3KLN - chain A; structure by X-ray diffraction, 3.08 A resolution.

Chain A:
Molecule: Transcriptional regulator, LuxR family
From: Vibrio cholerae
UniProt: Q9KKZ8 (Q9KKZ8_VIBCH); numbering as in UniProt (aligned over 1-224)
Chain sequence (225 residues; each row starts with the number of its first residue; numbering starts at 0):
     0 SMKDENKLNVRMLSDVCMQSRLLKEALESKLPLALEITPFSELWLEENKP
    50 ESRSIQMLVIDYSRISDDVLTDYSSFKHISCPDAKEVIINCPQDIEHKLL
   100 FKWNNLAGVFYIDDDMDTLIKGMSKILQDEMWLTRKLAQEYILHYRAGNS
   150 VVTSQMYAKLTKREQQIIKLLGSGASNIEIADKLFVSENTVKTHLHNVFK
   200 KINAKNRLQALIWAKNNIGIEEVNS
Not modelled in the structure: 0-2, 220-224
Sequence notes: expression tag (0)
Reported in the primary citation:
  - self-association interface (contacts with another copy of this molecule): Met17

Summary:
The paper reports a self-association interface involving Met17.
Chain A is Transcriptional regulator, LuxR family (Vibrio cholerae); the structure, Vibrio cholerae VpsT, was
determined by X-ray diffraction.
